Entry 3O87 (X-ray diffraction, 1.78 A resolution); this record covers chain A.

Chain A:
Protein: Beta-lactamase
From: Escherichia coli
Notes: EC 3.5.2.6; fragment: Beta-lactamase
Reference sequence: P00811 (AMPC_ECOLI); residues 4-361 here correspond to UniProt positions 20-377 (UniProt number = residue number + 16)
Amino-acid sequence (358 residues; numbered 4 to 361; the number before each row is that of its first residue):
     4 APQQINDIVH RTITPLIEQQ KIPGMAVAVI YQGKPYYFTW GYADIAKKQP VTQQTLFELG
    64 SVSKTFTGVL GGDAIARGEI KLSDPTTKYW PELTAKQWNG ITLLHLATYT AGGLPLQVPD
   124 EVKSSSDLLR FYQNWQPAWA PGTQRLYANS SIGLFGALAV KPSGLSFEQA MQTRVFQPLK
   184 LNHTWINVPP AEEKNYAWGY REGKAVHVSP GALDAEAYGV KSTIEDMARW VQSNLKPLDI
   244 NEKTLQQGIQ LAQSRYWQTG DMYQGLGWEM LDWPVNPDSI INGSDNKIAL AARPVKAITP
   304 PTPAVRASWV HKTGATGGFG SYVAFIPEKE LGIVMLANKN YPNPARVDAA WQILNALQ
Disordered / not traced: 284-290
Ligand contacts: BSG (4-({[(dihydroxyboranyl)methyl]sulfamoyl}methyl)benzoic acid): Gly-63, Ser-64, Lys-67, Tyr-150, Asn-152, Val-211, Ser-212, Tyr-221, Gly-317, Ala-318, Thr-319, Gly-320
Curated features (UniProtKB/Swiss-Prot):
  - active site: Ser-64 (Acyl-ester intermediate)
  - binding site (a beta-lactam): Ser-64, Gln-120, Tyr-150, Asn-152, Ala-318, Asn-343
What the authors report for this chain:
  - binding site for BSG: Ser-64, Gln-120, Tyr-150, Asn-152, Ser-212, Ala-318
  - catalytic residues: Tyr-150 (citing earlier work)

In short:
Chain A binds compound BSG. From UniProt: active-site residue Ser-64 and 6 beta-lactam-binding residues. The
paper reports the catalytic residue Tyr-150; a binding site for BSG at Ser-64, Gln-120 and Tyr-150 among
others.
Chain A is Beta-lactamase (Escherichia coli); the structure, Crystal structure of AmpC beta-lactamase in
complex with a sulfonamide boronic acid inhibitor, was determined by X-ray diffraction, deposited together
with 3O86 and 3O88.
